PDB entry 8J5O | electron microscopy, 2.90 A resolution | chains 7 and 9 of the 36 polymer chains in the assembly

[Chain 7 (and 9)]
Molecule: Alpha subunit of light-harvesting 1
Source organism: Roseiflexus castenholzii DSM 13941
Notes: chain 9 of this document is another copy of the same molecule, construct and numbering; everything in this record applies to it too
UniProt: Q83XD1 (Q83XD1_9CHLR); residue numbers follow UniProt; this construct covers 1-42
Chain sequence (42 residues; row label = number of the first residue in the row):
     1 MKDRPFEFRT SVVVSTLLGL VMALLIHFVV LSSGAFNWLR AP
Not modelled in the structure: 1-3, 41-42
Residues lining bound ligands:
  - bacteriochlorophyll a (BCL), molecule 1: Arg4, Phe6, Glu7, Phe8, Ser11, Val12, Ser15
  - bacteriochlorophyll a (BCL), molecule 2: Phe6, Thr10, Ser11, Val14, Ser15, Ile26
  - bacteriochlorophyll a (BCL), molecule 3: Val12, Val13, Thr16, Leu17, Gly19, Leu20, Ala23, His27, Val30, Trp38
  - bacteriochlorophyll a (BCL), molecule 4: Gly19, Met22, Ala23, Ile26, His27, Val30, Phe36
  - beta,psi-caroten-4-one (KGD), molecule 1: Val12, Ser15, Thr16, Leu18, Gly19, Met22, Leu25
  - beta,psi-caroten-4-one (KGD), molecule 2: Leu20, Ala23, Leu24, His27, Phe28, Trp38

[Chain 7 / chain 9 interface]
Contacting residue pairs (9; chain 7 residue first):
  Phe8(7) - Pro5(9)  hydrophobic
  Arg9(7) - Pro5(9)
  Arg9(7) - Phe6(9)
  Val12(7) - Phe6(9)  hydrophobic
  Val13(7) - Phe6(9)  hydrophobic
  Leu20(7) - Leu18(9)  hydrophobic
  Leu24(7) - Met22(9)  hydrophobic
  Leu39(7) - Ser33(9)
  Arg40(7) - Ala35(9)
Also at the interface, not in a pair above, chain 7 (10 interface residues in all): Phe28, Leu31
Also at the interface, not in a pair above, chain 9 (10 interface residues in all): Leu25, Val29, Gly34, Phe36

[Summary]
The chain 7/chain 9 interface involves 10 residues from each chain. Ligands of chain 7: beta,psi-caroten-4-one
and 4 copies of bacteriochlorophyll a.
Both chains are Alpha subunit of light-harvesting 1 (Roseiflexus castenholzii DSM 13941). Entry 8J5O (Cryo-EM
structure of native RC-LH complex from Roseiflexus castenholzii at 100lux) was determined by electron
microscopy (same publication as 8HJU, 8HJV and 8J5P).
